7L8F - chains C and A of the 8 polymer chains in the assembly; structure by electron microscopy, 3.66 A resolution.

[Chain C (and A)]
Protein: Envelope glycoprotein gp160
From: Human immunodeficiency virus 1
Notes: fragment: GP120 domain, residues 30-661; chain A of this document is another copy of the same molecule, construct and numbering; everything in this record applies to it too
Reference sequence: Q2N0S5 (Q2N0S5_9HIV1); the construct lacks a stretch of the UniProt sequence and is renumbered around it, so the offset changes along the chain: 31-141 = UniProt 30-140; 150-185 = UniProt 141-176; 188-309 = UniProt 187-308; 312-323 = UniProt 309-320; 2 more segments
Amino-acid sequence (664 residues; numbered -1 to 664 plus 11 insertion-coded residues; 13 numbers in that range are skipped by the numbering (no residue carries them; nothing is unmodelled there); the number before each row is that of its first residue; a row labelled like 185A-185J holds insertion residues (185A, then the next letters in order); numbers below 1 keep their minus sign (Met-1 is residue -1)):
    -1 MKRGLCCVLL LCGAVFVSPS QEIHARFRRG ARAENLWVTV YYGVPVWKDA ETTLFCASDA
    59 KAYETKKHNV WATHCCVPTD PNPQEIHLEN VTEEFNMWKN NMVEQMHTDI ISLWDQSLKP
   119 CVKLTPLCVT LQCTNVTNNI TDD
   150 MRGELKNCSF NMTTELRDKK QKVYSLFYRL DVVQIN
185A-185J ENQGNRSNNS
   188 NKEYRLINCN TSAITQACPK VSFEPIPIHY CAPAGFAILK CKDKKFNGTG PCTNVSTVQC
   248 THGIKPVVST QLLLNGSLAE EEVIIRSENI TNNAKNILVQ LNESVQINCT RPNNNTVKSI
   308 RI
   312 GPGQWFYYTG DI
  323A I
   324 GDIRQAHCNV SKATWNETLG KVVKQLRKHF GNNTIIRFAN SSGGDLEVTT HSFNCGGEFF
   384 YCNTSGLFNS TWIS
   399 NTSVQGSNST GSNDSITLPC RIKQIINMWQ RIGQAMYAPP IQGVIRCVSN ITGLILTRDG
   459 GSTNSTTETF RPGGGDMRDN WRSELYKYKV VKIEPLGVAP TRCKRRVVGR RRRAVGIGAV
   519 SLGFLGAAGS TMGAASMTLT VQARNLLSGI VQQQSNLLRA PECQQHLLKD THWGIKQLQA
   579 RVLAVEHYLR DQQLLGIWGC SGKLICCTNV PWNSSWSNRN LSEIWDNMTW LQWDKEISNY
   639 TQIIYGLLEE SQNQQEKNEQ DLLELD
Unresolved in the structure: -1 to 32, 60-63, 185A-185J, 399-409, 506-664 (chain A: -1 to 32, 59-63, 185A-185J, 399-410, 507-664)
Sequence notes: initiating methionine (-1); expression tag (0-30); conflict Lys64 (Glu63 in Q2N0S5), Cys73 (Ala72 in Q2N0S5), Thr240 (Pro239 in Q2N0S5), 20 further conflict positions vs the reference (Q2N0S5) not listed
Disulfide bonds: Cys54-Cys73, Cys119-Cys205, Cys126-Cys196, Cys131-Cys157, Cys218-Cys247, Cys228-Cys239, Cys296-Cys331, Cys378-Cys445, Cys385-Cys418
Glycans and other covalent adducts: N-acetylglucosamine (NAG) linked to Asn88, Asn133, Asn156, Asn160, Asn197, Asn234, Asn241, Asn276, Asn289, Asn295, Asn301, Asn332, Asn339, Asn363, Asn386, Asn392, Asn448; glycan linked to Asn262
Reported in the primary citation:
  - post-translational modification sites: Asn156, Asn301

[Chain C / chain A interface]
Residue-residue contacts (22; chain C residue first):
  Glu164(C) with Cys126(A), hydrogen bond (backbone-side chain); Arg192(A), salt bridge; Cys196(A); Asn197(A)
  Leu165(C) with Cys126(A); Thr128(A); Ile184(A), hydrophobic; Arg192(A); Cys196(A), hydrophobic
  Arg166(C) with Pro124(A); Cys126(A), hydrogen bond (backbone-backbone); Val127(A); Asn160(A); Thr162(A)
  Asp167(C) with Val127(A); Thr128(A), hydrogen bond
  Lys168(C) with Thr128(A), hydrogen bond
  Arg308(C) with Asn197(A)
  Pro313(C) with Cys196(A); Ser199(A)
  Gly314(C) with Asn197(A), hydrogen bond (backbone-backbone); Thr198(A)
Interface residues without a listed pair, chain A (15 interface residues in all): Lys169, Asn195, Ala200

[Summary]
Chain C and chain A form an interface of 8 and 15 residues respectively, with 5 hydrogen bonds and 1 salt
bridge. Polar pairs include Glu164(C)-Arg192(A), Glu164(C)-Cys126(A) and Asp167(C)-Thr128(A).
N-acetylglucosamine is covalently linked to Asn88(C), Asn133(C), Asn156(C), Asn160(C), Asn197(C) and Asn234(C)
and 11 more. The paper reports modification sites Asn156(C) and Asn301(C).
Both chains are Envelope glycoprotein gp160 (Human immunodeficiency virus 1). Entry 7L8F (BG505 SOSIP.v5.2(7S)
in complex with the polyclonal Fab pAbC-2 from animal Rh.33172 (Wk38 time point)) was determined by electron
microscopy, deposited together with 7L7T, 7L7U, 7L85, 7L86, 7L87, 7L88 and 15 further entries.
